Entry 5WUX (X-ray diffraction, 2.90 A resolution); this record covers chains A and B of the 3 polymer chains in the assembly.

Chain A:
Molecule: heavy
From: Homo sapiens
Chain sequence (224 residues; each row starts with the number of its first residue):
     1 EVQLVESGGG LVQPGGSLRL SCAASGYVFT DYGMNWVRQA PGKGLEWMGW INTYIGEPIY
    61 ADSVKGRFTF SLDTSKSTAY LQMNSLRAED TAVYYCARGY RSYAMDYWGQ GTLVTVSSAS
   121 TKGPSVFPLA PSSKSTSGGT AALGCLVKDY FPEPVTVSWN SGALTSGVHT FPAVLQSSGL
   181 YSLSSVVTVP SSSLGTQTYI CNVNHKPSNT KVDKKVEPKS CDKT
Unresolved in the structure: 132-139, 219-224
Disulfides: Cys22-Cys96, Cys145-Cys201

Chain B:
Molecule: light
From: Homo sapiens
Chain sequence (214 residues; each row starts with the number of its first residue):
     1 DIQMTQSPSS LSASVGDRVT ITCKASQNVG TNVAWYQQKP GKAPKALIYS ASFLYSGVPY
    61 RFSGSGSGTD FTLTISSLQP EDFATYYCQQ YNIYPLTFGQ GTKVEIKRTV AAPSVFIFPP
   121 SDEQLKSGTA SVVCLLNNFY PREAKVQWKV DNALQSGNSQ ESVTEQDSKD STYSLSSTLT
   181 LSKADYEKHK VYACEVTHQG LSSPVTKSFN RGEC
Unresolved in the structure: 213-214
Disulfides: Cys23-Cys88, Cys134-Cys194

How chain A and chain B interact:
Residue-residue contacts - 65 pairs, chain A then chain B:
  Gln39(A) - Gln38(B)  hydrogen bond
  Gln39(A) - Tyr87(B)
  Lys43(A) - Tyr87(B)
  Gly44(A) - Tyr87(B)
  Leu45(A) - Tyr87(B)  hydrophobic
  Leu45(A) - Phe98(B)
  Trp47(A) - Tyr94(B)  hydrophobic
  Trp47(A) - Pro95(B)  hydrophobic
  Trp47(A) - Leu96(B)
  Trp50(A) - Tyr94(B)
  Ile59(A) - Tyr94(B)  hydrophobic
  Tyr95(A) - Gln38(B)
  Tyr95(A) - Lys42(B)  hydrogen bond (side chain-backbone)
  Tyr95(A) - Ala43(B)  hydrophobic
  Arg101(A) - Tyr94(B)
  Ser102(A) - Tyr91(B)  hydrogen bond (side chain-backbone)
  Ser102(A) - Tyr94(B)  hydrogen bond (backbone-side chain)
  Tyr103(A) - Tyr49(B)
  Tyr103(A) - Tyr91(B)  hydrophobic
  Tyr103(A) - Leu96(B)
  Ala104(A) - Ala34(B)  hydrophobic
  Ala104(A) - Tyr36(B)
  Ala104(A) - Tyr55(B)
  Ala104(A) - Tyr91(B)
  Met105(A) - Tyr36(B)  hydrogen bond (backbone-side chain)
  Met105(A) - Ala46(B)
  Met105(A) - Gln89(B)
  Met105(A) - Leu96(B)  hydrophobic
  Asp106(A) - Ala46(B)
  Asp106(A) - Tyr55(B)
  Trp108(A) - Tyr36(B)
  Trp108(A) - Ala43(B)  hydrophobic
  Trp108(A) - Pro44(B)
  Trp108(A) - Phe98(B)  hydrophobic
  Gly109(A) - Ala43(B)
  Val126(A) - Glu123(B)
  Phe127(A) - Ser121(B)
  Phe127(A) - Glu123(B)
  Phe127(A) - Gln124(B)
  Pro128(A) - Ser121(B)
  Leu129(A) - Phe118(B)  hydrophobic
  Ala142(A) - Phe116(B)  hydrophobic
  Leu146(A) - Val133(B)  hydrophobic
  Lys148(A) - Gln124(B)
  Lys148(A) - Ser131(B)  hydrogen bond
  Lys148(A) - Thr180(B)  hydrogen bond
  His169(A) - Asn137(B)  hydrogen bond
  His169(A) - Asn138(B)  hydrogen bond
  His169(A) - Ser174(B)  hydrogen bond
  Phe171(A) - Leu135(B)  hydrophobic
  Phe171(A) - Ser162(B)
  Phe171(A) - Thr164(B)
  Phe171(A) - Ser174(B)
  Phe171(A) - Leu175(B)
  Phe171(A) - Ser176(B)
  Pro172(A) - Ser162(B)  hydrogen bond (backbone-side chain)
  Pro172(A) - Val163(B)
  Val174(A) - Gln160(B)
  Val174(A) - Glu161(B)
  Leu175(A) - Gln160(B)  hydrogen bond (backbone-side chain)
  Gln176(A) - Gln160(B)
  Ser184(A) - Ser176(B)  hydrogen bond
  Val186(A) - Leu135(B)  hydrophobic
  Thr188(A) - Asn137(B)
  Lys214(A) - Glu123(B)  salt bridge
Interface residues without a listed pair, chain A (40 interface residues in all): Asn35, Val37, Asp62, Gln110, Ala130, Leu143, Ala173
Interface residues without a listed pair, chain B (38 interface residues in all): Asp1, Asn92, Ile93

Summary:
40 residues of chain A and 38 residues of chain B are in contact; the contacts include 13 hydrogen bonds and 1
salt bridge. Polar pairs include Lys214(A)-Glu123(B), Gln39(A)-Gln38(B) and Tyr95(A)-Lys42(B).
Chain A is heavy and chain B is light, both from Homo sapiens; the structure, TNFalpha-certolizumab Fab, was
determined by X-ray diffraction (same publication as 5WUV).
